PDB entry 1GWA | X-ray diffraction, 1.85 A resolution | chain A

Chain A:
Protein: Elastase 1
Organism: Sus scrofa
Notes: EC 3.4.21.36
UniProt: P00772 (EL1_PIG); the construct lacks a stretch of the UniProt sequence and is renumbered around it, so the offset changes along the chain: 16-36 = UniProt 27-47; 37-65 = UniProt 51-79; 66-99 = UniProt 81-114; 100-145 = UniProt 117-162; 5 more segments
Sequence (240 residues; row label = number of the first residue in the row; note: 1 number in that range is skipped by the numbering (no residue carries it; nothing is unmodelled there); a row labelled like 36A-36C holds insertion residues (36A, then the next letters in order)):
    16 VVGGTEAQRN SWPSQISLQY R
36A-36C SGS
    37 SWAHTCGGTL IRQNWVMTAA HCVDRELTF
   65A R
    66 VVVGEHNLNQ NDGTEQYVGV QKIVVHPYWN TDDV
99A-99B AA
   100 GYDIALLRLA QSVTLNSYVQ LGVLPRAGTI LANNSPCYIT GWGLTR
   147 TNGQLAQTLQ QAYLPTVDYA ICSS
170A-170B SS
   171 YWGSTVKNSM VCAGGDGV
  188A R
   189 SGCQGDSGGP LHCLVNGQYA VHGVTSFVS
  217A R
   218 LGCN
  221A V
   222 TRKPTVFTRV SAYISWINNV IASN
Disulfide bonds: Cys-42/Cys-58, Cys-136/Cys-201, Cys-168/Cys-182, Cys-191/Cys-220
Ion coordination: Ca2+: Glu-70, Asn-72, Gln-75, Asp-77, Glu-80

Overview:
Glu-70, Asn-72, Gln-75, Asp-77 and Glu-80 coordinate Ca2+.
Chain A is Elastase 1 (Sus scrofa); the structure, Triiodide derivative of porcine pancreas elastase, was
determined by X-ray diffraction (same publication as 1GW9, 1GWD and 1GWG).
